8I8X - chains B and D of the 5 polymer chains in the assembly; structure by electron microscopy, 3.25 A resolution.

== Chain B ==
Name: Outer membrane porin C
Organism: Escherichia coli K-12
UniProt: P06996 (OMPC_ECOLI); residues 22-367 here = UniProt positions 22-367
Amino-acid sequence (346 residues; each row starts with the number of its first residue):
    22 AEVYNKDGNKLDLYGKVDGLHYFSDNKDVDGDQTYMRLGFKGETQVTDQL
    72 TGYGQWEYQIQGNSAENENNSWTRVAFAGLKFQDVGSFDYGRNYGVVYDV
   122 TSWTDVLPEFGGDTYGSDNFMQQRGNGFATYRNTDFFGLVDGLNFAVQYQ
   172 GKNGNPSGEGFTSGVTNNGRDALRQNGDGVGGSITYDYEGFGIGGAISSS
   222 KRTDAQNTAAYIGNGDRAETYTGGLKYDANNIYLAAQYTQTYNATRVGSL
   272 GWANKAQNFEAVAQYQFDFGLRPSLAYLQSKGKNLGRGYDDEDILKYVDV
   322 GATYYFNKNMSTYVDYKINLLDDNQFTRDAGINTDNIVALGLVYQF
Disordered / not traced: 22
Residues lining bound ligands:
  - KDL ((2R,4R,5R,6R)-6-[(1R)-1,2-bis(oxidanyl)ethyl]-2-[(2R,4R,5R,6R)-6-[(1R)-1,2-bis(oxidanyl)ethyl]-2-carboxy-2-[[(2R,3S,4R,5R,6R)-5-[[(3R)-3-dodecanoyloxytetradecanoyl]amino]-6-[[(2R,3S,4R,5R,6R)-3-oxidanyl-5-[[(3R)-3-oxidanyltetradecanoyl]amino]-4-[(3R)-3-oxidanyltetradecanoyl]oxy-6-phosphonooxy-oxan-2-yl]methoxy]-3-phosphonooxy-4-[(3R)-3-tetradecanoyloxytetradecanoyl]oxy-oxan-2-yl]methoxy]-5-oxidanyl-oxan-4-yl]oxy-4,5-bis(oxidanyl)oxane-2-carboxylic acid), molecule 1: G40, H42, F44, S45, D46, K48, D51, V359, L361, G362, L363
  - KDL, molecule 2: F109, Y111, A150, Y152, V168, Q169, Y170, K173, D199, V201, K222, D225, R238
Curated features (UniProtKB/Swiss-Prot):
  - region: G116 to G133 (Loop L3)
  - binding site (Mg(2+)): N340, L342, T355

== Chain D ==
Name: Intermembrane phospholipid transport system lipoprotein MlaA
Organism: Escherichia coli K-12
UniProt: P76506 (MLAA_ECOLI); residues 1-234 here correspond to UniProt positions 18-251 (UniProt number = residue number + 17)
Amino-acid sequence (234 residues; numbered 1 to 234; the number before each row is that of its first residue):
     1 CASSGTDQQGRSDPLEGFNRTMYNFNFNVLDPYIVRPVAVAWRDYVPQPA
    51 RNGLSNFTGNLEEPAVMVNYFLQGDPYQGMVHFTRFFLNTILGMGGFIDV
   101 AGMANPKLQRTEPHRFGSTLGHYGVGYGPYVQLPFYGSFTLRDDGGDMAD
   151 GFYPVLSWLTWPMSVGKWTLEGIETRAQLLDSDGLLRCSSDPYIMVREAY
   201 FQRHDFIANGGELKPQENPNAQAIQDDLKDIDSE
Disordered / not traced: 1-10
Construct notes: engineered mutation C188 (Gln205 in P76506)
Residues lining bound ligands: KDL ((2R,4R,5R,6R)-6-[(1R)-1,2-bis(oxidanyl)ethyl]-2-[(2R,4R,5R,6R)-6-[(1R)-1,2-bis(oxidanyl)ethyl]-2-carboxy-2-[[(2R,3S,4R,5R,6R)-5-[[(3R)-3-dodecanoyloxytetradecanoyl]amino]-6-[[(2R,3S,4R,5R,6R)-3-oxidanyl-5-[[(3R)-3-oxidanyltetradecanoyl]amino]-4-[(3R)-3-oxidanyltetradecanoyl]oxy-6-phosphonooxy-oxan-2-yl]methoxy]-3-phosphonooxy-4-[(3R)-3-tetradecanoyloxytetradecanoyl]oxy-oxan-2-yl]methoxy]-5-oxidanyl-oxan-4-yl]oxy-4,5-bis(oxidanyl)oxane-2-carboxylic acid): F83, F86, F87, I91, M94
Curated features (UniProtKB/Swiss-Prot):
  - lipidation: C1 (N-palmitoyl cysteine)

== Chain B / chain D interface ==
Contacting residue pairs (10):
  T68(B) - M103(D)  hydrogen bond (side chain-backbone)
  T68(B) - A104(D)
  Q70(B) - M103(D)
  L71(B) - A104(D)  hydrophobic
  F103(B) - V100(D)  hydrophobic
  F103(B) - M103(D)  hydrophobic
  V106(B) - I98(D)  hydrophobic
  F109(B) - I91(D)
  F109(B) - L92(D)  hydrophobic
  Y152(B) - M94(D)
Interface residues without a listed pair, chain B (9 interface residues in all): F158, L160
Interface residues without a listed pair, chain D (10 interface residues in all): P47, P49, D99

== In short ==
Chain B and chain D form an interface of 9 and 10 residues respectively; the contacts include 1 hydrogen bond.
Its one hydrogen-bonded contact is T68(B)-M103(D). One compound KDL molecule is bound between chain B and
chain D. Bound to chain B: compound KDL.
Here chain B is Outer membrane porin C and chain D is Intermembrane phospholipid transport system lipoprotein
MlaA, both from Escherichia coli K-12. Entry 8I8X (Cryo-EM Structure of OmpC3-MlaA-MlaC Complex in MSP2N2
Nanodiscs) was determined by electron microscopy, deposited together with 8I8R.
